6FGC - chain A; structure by X-ray diffraction, 1.50 A resolution.

# Chain A
Name: Gephyrin
Source organism: Rattus norvegicus
Notes: EC 2.7.7.75, 2.10.1.1
Reference sequence: Q03555 (GEPH_RAT), isoform Q03555-2; residues 318-736 here correspond to UniProt positions 344-762 (UniProt number = residue number + 26)
Sequence (419 residues; row label = number of the first residue in the row):
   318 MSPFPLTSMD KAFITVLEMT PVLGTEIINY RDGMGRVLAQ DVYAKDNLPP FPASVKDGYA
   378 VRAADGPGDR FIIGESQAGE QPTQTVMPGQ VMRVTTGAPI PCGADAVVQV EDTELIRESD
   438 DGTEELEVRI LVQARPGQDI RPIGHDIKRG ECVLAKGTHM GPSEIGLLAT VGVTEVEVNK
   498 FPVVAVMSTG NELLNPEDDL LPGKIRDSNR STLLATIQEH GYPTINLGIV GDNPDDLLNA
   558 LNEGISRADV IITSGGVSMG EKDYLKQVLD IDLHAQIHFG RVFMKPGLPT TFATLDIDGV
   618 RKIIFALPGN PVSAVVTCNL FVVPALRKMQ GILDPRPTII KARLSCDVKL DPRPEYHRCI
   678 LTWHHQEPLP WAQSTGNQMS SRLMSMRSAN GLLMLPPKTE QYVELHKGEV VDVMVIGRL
Unresolved in the structure: 318, 694-699
Small-molecule neighbours:
  - ADP (adenosine-5'-diphosphate): Asp374, Thr412, Thr413, Gly414, Arg458, Ser505, Thr506, Glu509, Leu510, Ile522, Arg523, Asp524, Ser525, Asn526, Ser571, Gly572, Gly573, Val574, Ser575, Asp580, Pro606, Leu624, Pro625, Gly626, Asn627, Pro628
  - Artesunate (D95): Met326, Asp327, Phe330, Ile331, Leu334, Leu637, Arg653, Pro654, Ile656, Met711, Met731

# In short
Bound to chain A: ADP and Artesunate.
Chain A is Gephyrin (Rattus norvegicus); the structure, Crystal structure of Gephyrin E domain in complex with
Artesunate, was determined by X-ray diffraction together with 6FGD and 6HSN from the same study.
